PDB entry 6KU3 | X-ray diffraction, 2.15 A resolution | chains C and D of the 4 polymer chains in the assembly

Chain C (and D):
Molecule: Gibberellin 2-beta-dioxygenase 3
Source organism: Oryza sativa subsp. japonica
Notes: EC 1.14.11.13; chain D of this document is another copy of the same molecule, construct and numbering; everything in this record applies to it too
UniProtKB: Q8S0S6 (G2OX3_ORYSJ); numbering as in UniProt (aligned over 1-327)
Chain sequence (327 residues; numbered 1 to 327; the number before each row is that of its first residue):
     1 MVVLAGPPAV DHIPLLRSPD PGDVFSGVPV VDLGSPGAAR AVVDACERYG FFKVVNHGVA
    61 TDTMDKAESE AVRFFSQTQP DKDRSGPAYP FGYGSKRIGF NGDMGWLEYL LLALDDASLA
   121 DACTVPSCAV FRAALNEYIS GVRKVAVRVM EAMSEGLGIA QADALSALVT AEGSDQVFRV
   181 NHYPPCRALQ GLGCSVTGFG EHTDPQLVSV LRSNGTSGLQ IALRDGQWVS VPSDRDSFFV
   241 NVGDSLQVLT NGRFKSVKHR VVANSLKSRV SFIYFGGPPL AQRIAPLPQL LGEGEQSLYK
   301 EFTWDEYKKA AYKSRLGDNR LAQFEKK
Disordered / not traced: 1-10 (chain D: 1-11, 292-296, 327)
Small-molecule neighbours:
  - 2-oxoglutaric acid (AKG): Arg179, Asn181, Tyr183, Phe199, His202, Asp204, Leu211, Leu219, His259, Val261, Arg269, Ser271, Ile273, Phe275
  - gibberellin a4 (GA4), molecule 1: Tyr89, Ile98, Gly99, Asp103, Leu111, Arg179, Phe199, His202, Asp204, Pro205, Gln206, Phe275, Ala311, Tyr312, Ser314, Arg315, Leu316, Arg320
  - gibberellin a4 (GA4), molecule 2: Tyr89, Pro90, Phe100, Lys308, Lys309, Tyr312
Curated features (UniProtKB/Swiss-Prot):
  - binding site (2-oxoglutarate): Tyr183, Arg269, Ser271
  - binding site (Fe cation): His202, Asp204, His259
Reported in the primary citation:
  - self-association interface (contacts with another copy of this molecule); pairs are residue here / residue on that copy: Pro87-Lys313 (hydrogen bond), Phe91-Lys313 (hydrogen bond)
  - mutagenesis - C194A/K308A/K313A: decreased catalytic activity on gibberellin a4

Interface between chain C and chain D:
Residue-residue contacts - 16 pairs, chain C then chain D:
  Leu15(C) with Leu15(D), hydrophobic; Leu189(D), hydrophobic; Leu192(D)
  Leu16(C) with Leu192(D)
  Arg17(C) with Gly191(D), hydrogen bond (side chain-backbone); Leu192(D)
  Leu189(C) with Leu15(D), hydrophobic
  Gly191(C) with Arg17(D)
  Leu192(C) with Leu15(D); Arg17(D); Gly193(D); Cys194(D)
  Gly193(C) with Arg17(D); Leu192(D)
  Cys194(C) with Leu192(D); Cys194(D), disulfide
Also at the interface, not in a pair above, chain D (9 interface residues in all): Leu16, Ser18
Cross-chain cystine bridges: Cys194(C)-Cys194(D)

Summary:
8 residues of chain C face 9 of chain D across their interface; the contacts include 1 disulfide bond and 1
hydrogen bond. The hydrogen-bonded pair is Arg17(C)-Gly191(D). The paper reports that C194A/K308A/K313A of
chain C reduce catalytic activity on gibberellin a4; a self-association interface involving Pro87(C) and
Phe91(C).
Chain C and chain D are both Gibberellin 2-beta-dioxygenase 3 (Oryza sativa subsp. japonica); the structure,
Crystal structure of gibberellin 2-oxidase3 (GA2ox3)in rice, was determined by X-ray diffraction together with
6KUN from the same study.
